Entry 8AGB (electron microscopy, 3.00 A resolution); this record covers chains A and H of the 8 polymer chains in the assembly.

== Chain A ==
Protein: Dolichyl-diphosphooligosaccharide--protein glycosyltransferase subunit STT3
From: Saccharomyces cerevisiae
Notes: EC 2.4.99.18
UniProtKB: P39007 (STT3_YEAST); numbering as in UniProt (aligned over 1-718)
Sequence (718 residues; row label = number of the first residue in the row):
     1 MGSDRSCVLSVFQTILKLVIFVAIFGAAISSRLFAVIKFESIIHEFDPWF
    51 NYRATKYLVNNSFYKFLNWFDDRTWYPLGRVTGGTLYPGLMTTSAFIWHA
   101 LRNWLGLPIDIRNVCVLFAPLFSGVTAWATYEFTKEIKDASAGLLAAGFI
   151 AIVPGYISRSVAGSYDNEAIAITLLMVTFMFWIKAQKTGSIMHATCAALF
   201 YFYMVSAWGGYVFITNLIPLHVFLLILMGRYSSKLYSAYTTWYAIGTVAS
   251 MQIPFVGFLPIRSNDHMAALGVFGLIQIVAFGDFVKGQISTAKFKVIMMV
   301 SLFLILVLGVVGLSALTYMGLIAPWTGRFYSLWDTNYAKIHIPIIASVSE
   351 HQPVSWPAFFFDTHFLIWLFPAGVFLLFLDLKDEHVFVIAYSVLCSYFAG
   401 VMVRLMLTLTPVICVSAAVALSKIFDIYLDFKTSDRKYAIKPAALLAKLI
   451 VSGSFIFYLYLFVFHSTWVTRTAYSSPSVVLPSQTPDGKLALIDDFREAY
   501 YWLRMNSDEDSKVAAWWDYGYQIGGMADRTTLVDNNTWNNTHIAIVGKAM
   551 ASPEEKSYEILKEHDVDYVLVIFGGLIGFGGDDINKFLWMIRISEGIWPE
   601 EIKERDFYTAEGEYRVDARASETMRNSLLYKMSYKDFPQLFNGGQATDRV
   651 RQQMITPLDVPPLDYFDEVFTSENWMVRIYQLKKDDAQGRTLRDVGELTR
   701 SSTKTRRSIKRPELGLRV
Disordered / not traced: 1-6, 295-351, 433-439, 483-488
Covalently attached groups: glycan linked to Asn539
Ion coordination: Mn2+: Asp166 (together with ELU)
Residues lining bound ligands:
  - beta-D-mannopyranose / ELU / alpha-D-mannopyranose / N-acetylglucosamine / 2-acetamido-2-deoxy-alpha-D-glucopyranose: Asp47, Val81, Gly84, Thr85, Asp166, Asn167, Glu168, Trp208, Gly209, Gly210, Val212, Phe213, Asn216, Leu220, Phe255, Leu394, Phe398, Arg404, Leu405, Tyr521, Asn535, Asn536, Thr537, Trp538
  - palmitoyl-linoleoyl phosphatidylcholine (CPL; 1-palmitoyl-2-linoleoyl-sn-glycero-3-phosphocholine), molecule 1: Val22, Phe25, Gly26, Ile29, Ser30, Leu33, Ile37
  - palmitoyl-linoleoyl phosphatidylcholine (CPL), molecule 2: Ile29, Leu33, Val36, Ser41, Ile97, Leu101, Leu105, Leu107, Ile109, Arg112, Asn113, Val114, Leu117, Leu121
  - palmitoyl-linoleoyl phosphatidylcholine (CPL), molecule 3: Phe63, Tyr64, Leu67, Pro88, Thr92, Phe96, Leu199, Phe202, Tyr203, Ser206, Ala249, Gln252, Ile253, Pro254
  - palmitoyl-linoleoyl phosphatidylcholine (CPL), molecule 4: Leu105, Leu107, Ile109
  - phosphatidylethanolamine (PTY), molecule 1: Leu58, Ser62, Phe63, Thr92, Ala95, Phe96, His99
  - phosphatidylethanolamine (PTY), molecule 2: Leu220, Leu224, Leu227, Met228, Arg230, Phe378, Leu381, Ala390, Val393, Leu394
UniProt features mapped onto this chain:
  - region: Trp516 to Asp518 (Interacts with target acceptor peptide in protein substrate)
  - motif: Glu45 to Asp47 (DXD motif 1), Asp166 to Glu168 (DXD motif 2), Ser347 to Glu350 (SVSE motif), Trp516 to Gly520 (WWDYG motif), Asp583 to Met590 (DK motif)
  - binding site (Mn(2+)): Asp47, Asp166, Glu168
  - binding site (dolichyl diphosphooligosaccharide): Arg404, Tyr521
  - site: Asp47 (Interacts with target acceptor peptide in protein substrate), Arg159 (Important for catalytic activity), Glu350 (Interacts with target acceptor peptide in protein substrate), Lys586 (Interacts with target acceptor peptide in protein substrate)
  - glycosylation (N-linked (GlcNAc...) asparagine): Asn60, Asn535, Asn539 (high mannose)
  - mutagenesis: Asp47 (D47A: Lethal; impairs the catalytic activity), Arg159 (R159A: Temperature sensitive and staurosporine sensitive), Ser160 (S160A: Temperature sensitive and staurosporine sensitive), Gly163 (G163R: Temperature sensitive and staurosporine sensitive), Ser164 (S164A: Temperature sensitive and staurosporine sensitive), Asp166 (D166A: Lethal; impairs the catalytic activity), Glu168 (E168Q: Lethal; impairs the catalytic activity), Trp208 (W208A: Lethal; abolishes interaction with OST1 and WBP1), Gly210 (G210D: Temperature sensitive and staurosporine sensitive), Glu350 (E350A: Lethal; impairs the catalytic activity), Val393 (V393I: Staurosporine sensitive), Arg404 (R404A: Lethal; abolishes interaction with OST1 and WBP1), 10 further mutagenesis entries in UniProt
From the paper describing this entry:
  - binding site for the ligand ELU: Trp208, Arg404
  - binding site for 2-acetamido-2-deoxy-alpha-D-glucopyranose: Tyr521, Asn536
  - binding site for N-acetylglucosamine: Thr537

== Chain H ==
Protein: Dolichyl-diphosphooligosaccharide--protein glycosyltransferase subunit 3
From: Saccharomyces cerevisiae
UniProtKB: P48439 (OST3_YEAST); residues 1-350 here = UniProt positions 1-350
Sequence (350 residues; numbered 1 to 350; the number before each row is that of its first residue):
     1 MNWLFLVSLVFFCGVSTHPALAMSSNRLLKLANKSPKKIIPLKDSSFENI
    51 LAPPHENAYIVALFTATAPEIGCSLCLELESEYDTIVASWFDDHPDAKSS
   101 NSDTSIFFTKVNLEDPSKTIPKAFQFFQLNNVPRLFIFKPNSPSILDHSV
   151 ISISTDTGSERMKQIIQAIKQFSQVNDFSLHLPMDWTPIITSTIITFITV
   201 LLFKKQSKLMFSIISSRIIWATLSTFFIICMISAYMFNQIRNTQLAGVGP
   251 KGEVMYFLPNEFQHQFAIETQVMVLIYGTLAALVVVLVKGIQFLRSHLYP
   301 ETKKAYFIDAILASFCALFIYVFFAALTTVFTIKSPAYPFPLLRLSAPFK
Disordered / not traced: 1-215, 248-255, 344-350
Residues lining bound ligands: phosphatidylethanolamine (PTY): Ser216, Arg217, Trp220

== How chain A and chain H interact ==
Residue-residue contacts - 81 pairs, chain A then chain H:
  Gln352(A) - Arg241(H)
  Pro353(A) - Phe237(H)  hydrophobic
  Pro353(A) - Ile240(H)  hydrophobic
  Pro353(A) - Arg241(H)
  Val354(A) - Ala234(H)
  Val354(A) - Phe237(H)
  Ser355(A) - Ala234(H)
  Ser355(A) - Phe262(H)  hydrogen bond (side chain-backbone)
  Ser355(A) - Gln263(H)  hydrogen bond (side chain-backbone)
  Ser355(A) - Gln265(H)
  Trp356(A) - Ser233(H)
  Trp356(A) - Ala234(H)
  Trp356(A) - Phe257(H)  hydrophobic
  Trp356(A) - Gln265(H)  hydrogen bond (backbone-side chain)
  Trp356(A) - Glu269(H)  hydrogen bond
  Trp356(A) - Met273(H)  hydrophobic
  Trp356(A) - Val330(H)  hydrophobic
  Trp356(A) - Lys334(H)
  Pro357(A) - Phe262(H)
  Pro357(A) - Phe331(H)
  Pro357(A) - Lys334(H)
  Phe359(A) - Ile232(H)
  Phe360(A) - Phe331(H)  hydrophobic
  Phe360(A) - Tyr338(H)
  Phe361(A) - Phe262(H)  hydrophobic
  Phe361(A) - Phe331(H)  hydrophobic
  His364(A) - Phe324(H)
  His364(A) - Tyr338(H)
  Phe365(A) - Phe324(H)  hydrophobic
  Ile367(A) - Ile232(H)  hydrophobic
  Ile367(A) - Tyr277(H)  hydrophobic
  Trp368(A) - Leu280(H)  hydrophobic
  Trp368(A) - Ala281(H)
  Trp368(A) - Phe324(H)  hydrophobic
  Phe370(A) - Ile228(H)  hydrophobic
  Pro371(A) - Thr225(H)
  Pro371(A) - Ile228(H)  hydrophobic
  Pro371(A) - Ile229(H)  hydrophobic
  Ala372(A) - Ala281(H)  hydrophobic
  Ala372(A) - Val284(H)  hydrophobic
  Val374(A) - Ile228(H)  hydrophobic
  Phe375(A) - Thr225(H)
  Phe375(A) - Val285(H)  hydrophobic
  Leu376(A) - Val288(H)  hydrophobic
  Phe378(A) - Arg217(H)
  Phe378(A) - Trp220(H)  hydrophobic
  Phe378(A) - Ala221(H)  hydrophobic
  Phe378(A) - Ser224(H)
  Leu379(A) - Arg217(H)  hydrogen bond (backbone-side chain)
  Asp380(A) - Arg217(H)  hydrogen bond (backbone-side chain)
  Leu381(A) - Arg217(H)
  Val393(A) - Phe227(H)  hydrophobic
  Ser396(A) - Ile228(H)
  Ser396(A) - Met231(H)
  Tyr397(A) - Met231(H)  hydrophobic
  Lys423(A) - Val288(H)
  Ile424(A) - Val288(H)  hydrophobic
  Ile427(A) - Val288(H)
  Tyr428(A) - Leu287(H)  hydrogen bond (side chain-backbone)
  Tyr428(A) - Ala313(H)
  Lys441(A) - Tyr306(H)
  Ala443(A) - Phe307(H)  hydrophobic
  Ala443(A) - Ala310(H)
  Ala447(A) - Ala310(H)  hydrophobic
  Ile450(A) - Ser314(H)
  Ile450(A) - Ala317(H)  hydrophobic
  Val451(A) - Leu287(H)  hydrophobic
  Val451(A) - Ala313(H)
  Val451(A) - Ala317(H)  hydrophobic
  Phe457(A) - Leu342(H)  hydrophobic
  Tyr458(A) - Ile320(H)  hydrophobic
  Tyr458(A) - Tyr321(H)
  Tyr458(A) - Phe324(H)  hydrophobic
  Leu461(A) - Leu342(H)  hydrophobic
  Phe464(A) - Phe340(H)
  His465(A) - Tyr338(H)  hydrogen bond
  His465(A) - Phe340(H)
  Trp468(A) - Ala337(H)
  Trp468(A) - Tyr338(H)  hydrophobic
  Trp468(A) - Pro339(H)
  Trp468(A) - Phe340(H)  hydrophobic
Interface residues without a listed pair, chain A (48 interface residues in all): Arg230, Ala358, Leu369, Ser392, Gly400, Val401, Phe455
Interface residues without a listed pair, chain H (50 interface residues in all): Thr222, Met236, Lys289, Ile291, Leu327

== In short ==
48 residues of chain A face 50 of chain H across their interface; the contacts include 8 hydrogen bonds. Polar
pairs include Ser355(A)-Phe262(H), Ser355(A)-Gln263(H) and Trp356(A)-Gln265(H). The paper reports a binding
site for the ligand ELU at Trp208(A) and Arg404(A); a binding site for
2-acetamido-2-deoxy-alpha-D-glucopyranose at Tyr521(A) and Asn536(A).
Here chain A is Dolichyl-diphosphooligosaccharide--protein glycosyltransferase subunit STT3 and chain H is
Dolichyl-diphosphooligosaccharide--protein glycosyltransferase subunit 3, both from Saccharomyces cerevisiae.
Entry 8AGB (Structure of yeast oligosaccharylransferase complex with lipid-linked oligosaccharide bound) was
determined by electron microscopy together with 8AGC and 8AGE from the same study.
